Entry 2WYA (X-ray diffraction, 1.70 A resolution); this record covers chains B and C.

[Chain B (and C)]
Molecule: Hydroxymethylglutaryl-CoA synthase, mitochondrial
Source organism: Homo sapiens
Notes: EC 2.3.3.10; chain C of this document is another copy of the same molecule, construct and numbering; everything in this record applies to it too
UniProtKB: P54868 (HMCS2_HUMAN); residue numbers follow UniProt; this construct covers 51-508
Sequence (460 residues; row label = number of the first residue in the row):
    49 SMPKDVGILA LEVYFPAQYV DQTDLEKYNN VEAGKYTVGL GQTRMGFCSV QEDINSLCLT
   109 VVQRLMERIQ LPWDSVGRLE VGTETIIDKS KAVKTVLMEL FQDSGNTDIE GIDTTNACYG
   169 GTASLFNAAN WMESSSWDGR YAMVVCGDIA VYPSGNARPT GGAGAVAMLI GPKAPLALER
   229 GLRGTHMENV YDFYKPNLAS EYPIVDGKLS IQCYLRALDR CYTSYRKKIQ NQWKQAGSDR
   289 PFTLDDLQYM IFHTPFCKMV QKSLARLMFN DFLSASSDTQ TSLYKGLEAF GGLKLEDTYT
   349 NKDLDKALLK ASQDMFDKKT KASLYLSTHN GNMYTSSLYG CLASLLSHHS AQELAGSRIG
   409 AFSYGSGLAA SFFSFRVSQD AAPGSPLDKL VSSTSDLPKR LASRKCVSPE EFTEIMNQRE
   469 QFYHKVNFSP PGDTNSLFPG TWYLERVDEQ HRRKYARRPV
Small-molecule neighbours: 3-hydroxy-3-methylglutaryl-coenzyme A (HMG): E80, A81, G82, K83, V86, G87, L88, E132, A165, C166, Y200, N204, A205, T208, F241, V253, G255, S258, I259, Y262, H301, P303, F304, K306, M307, K310, N380, Y382, Y412, G413, S414
UniProt features mapped onto this chain:
  - active site: E132 (Proton donor/acceptor), C166 (Acyl-thioester intermediate), H301 (Proton donor/acceptor)
  - binding site ((3S)-3-hydroxy-3-methylglutaryl-CoA): E80, A81, C166, N204, T208, S258, H301, K310, N380, S414
  - modified residue: K52 (N6-succinyllysine), K83 (N6-acetyllysine), K221 (N6-succinyllysine), K243 (N6-acetyllysine), K256 (N6-acetyllysine), K306 (N6-acetyllysine), K310 (N6-acetyllysine), K333 (N6-succinyllysine), K342 (N6-acetyllysine), K350 (N6-acetyllysine), K354 (N6-acetyllysine), K358 (N6-acetyllysine), S433 (Phosphoserine), K437 (N6-acetyllysine), S440 (Phosphoserine), K447 (N6-acetyllysine), S456 (Phosphoserine), K473 (N6-acetyllysine), S477 (Phosphoserine)
  - natural variant: V54 (V54M: In HMGCS2D), R112 (R112W: In HMGCS2D), V144 (V144L: In HMGCS2D), Y167 (Y167C: In HMGCS2D), G168 (G168S: In HMGCS2D), G169 (G169D: In HMGCS2D), F174 (F174L: In HMGCS2D), W185 (W185R: In HMGCS2D), R188 (R188H: In HMGCS2D), G212 (G212R: In HMGCS2D), G232 (G232V: In HMGCS2D), L266 (L266S: In HMGCS2D), 8 further natural variant entries in UniProt

[Chain B / chain C interface]
Residue-residue contacts (160):
  M50(B) - S182(C)
  M50(B) - S183(C)
  R126(B) - N175(C)  hydrogen bond
  R126(B) - N178(C)
  E132(B) - K137(C)
  E132(B) - S138(C)
  I134(B) - K137(C)
  I134(B) - L246(C)
  I135(B) - P244(C)
  I135(B) - L246(C)
  D136(B) - Y242(C)
  D136(B) - K243(C)  hydrogen bond (side chain-backbone)
  D136(B) - P244(C)
  K137(B) - E132(C)
  K137(B) - I134(C)
  K137(B) - T163(C)
  K137(B) - K243(C)  hydrogen bond (backbone-backbone)
  K137(B) - N245(C)
  K137(B) - L246(C)  hydrogen bond (side chain-backbone)
  K137(B) - S248(C)  hydrogen bond (side chain-backbone)
  K137(B) - Y471(C)  hydrogen bond
  S138(B) - E132(C)
  S138(B) - N164(C)
  S138(B) - A165(C)  hydrogen bond (backbone-backbone)
  S138(B) - F241(C)
  S138(B) - Y242(C)
  S138(B) - K243(C)  hydrogen bond (side chain-backbone)
  K139(B) - N164(C)
  K139(B) - N237(C)  hydrogen bond
  K139(B) - V238(C)  hydrogen bond (side chain-backbone)
  K139(B) - Y239(C)
  K139(B) - G415(C)  hydrogen bond (side chain-backbone)
  A140(B) - T163(C)
  A140(B) - N164(C)  hydrogen bond (backbone-side chain)
  K142(B) - M235(C)  hydrogen bond
  T143(B) - N164(C)
  T143(B) - E236(C)
  T143(B) - N237(C)
  T143(B) - G415(C)  hydrogen bond (side chain-backbone)
  T143(B) - L416(C)
  V144(B) - N237(C)
  M146(B) - M235(C)
  M146(B) - E236(C)
  E147(B) - N237(C)  hydrogen bond
  Q150(B) - E236(C)
  Q150(B) - N237(C)  hydrogen bond (side chain-backbone)
  T155(B) - T233(C)
  T155(B) - H234(C)  hydrogen bond
  T155(B) - M235(C)  hydrogen bond (backbone-backbone)
  D156(B) - R231(C)
  D156(B) - T233(C)  hydrogen bond (side chain-backbone)
  D156(B) - S272(C)
  D156(B) - K276(C)  salt bridge
  I157(B) - T233(C)
  I157(B) - M235(C)
  E158(B) - N178(C)  hydrogen bond
  E158(B) - R231(C)  salt bridge
  G159(B) - M235(C)
  I160(B) - T162(C)
  I160(B) - T163(C)
  I160(B) - N164(C)
  I160(B) - Y167(C)  hydrophobic
  I160(B) - A171(C)  hydrophobic
  I160(B) - A417(C)  hydrophobic
  D161(B) - T162(C)  hydrogen bond (backbone-side chain)
  D161(B) - T163(C)  hydrogen bond (backbone-backbone)
  T162(B) - I160(C)
  T162(B) - D161(C)  hydrogen bond (side chain-backbone)
  T163(B) - K137(C)
  T163(B) - A140(C)
  T163(B) - I160(C)
  T163(B) - D161(C)  hydrogen bond (backbone-backbone)
  N164(B) - S138(C)
  N164(B) - K139(C)
  N164(B) - A140(C)  hydrogen bond (side chain-backbone)
  N164(B) - T143(C)
  N164(B) - I160(C)
  A165(B) - S138(C)  hydrogen bond (backbone-backbone)
  Y167(B) - I160(C)  hydrophobic
  A171(B) - I160(C)  hydrophobic
  N175(B) - R126(C)  hydrogen bond
  N175(B) - N175(C)
  N178(B) - R126(C)
  N178(B) - E158(C)  hydrogen bond
  N178(B) - N178(C)
  N178(B) - W179(C)
  N178(B) - S182(C)
  N178(B) - S184(C)
  W179(B) - N178(C)
  E181(B) - E181(C)
  E181(B) - S182(C)
  E181(B) - S183(C)  hydrogen bond
  S182(B) - M50(C)
  S182(B) - N178(C)
  S182(B) - E181(C)
  S183(B) - M50(C)
  S183(B) - E181(C)  hydrogen bond
  S183(B) - R228(C)
  S184(B) - N178(C)
  S184(B) - R231(C)  hydrogen bond
  R228(B) - S183(C)
  R231(B) - E158(C)  salt bridge
  R231(B) - S184(C)  hydrogen bond
  T233(B) - T155(C)
  T233(B) - D156(C)  hydrogen bond (backbone-side chain)
  T233(B) - I157(C)
  H234(B) - T155(C)  hydrogen bond
  M235(B) - K142(C)  hydrogen bond
  M235(B) - M146(C)
  M235(B) - T155(C)  hydrogen bond (backbone-backbone)
  M235(B) - I157(C)
  M235(B) - G159(C)
  E236(B) - T143(C)
  E236(B) - M146(C)
  E236(B) - Q150(C)
  N237(B) - K139(C)  hydrogen bond
  N237(B) - T143(C)
  N237(B) - V144(C)
  N237(B) - E147(C)  hydrogen bond
  N237(B) - Q150(C)  hydrogen bond (backbone-side chain)
  V238(B) - K139(C)  hydrogen bond (backbone-side chain)
  Y239(B) - K139(C)
  Y239(B) - R500(C)
  Y239(B) - R501(C)  hydrogen bond (side chain-backbone)
  F241(B) - S138(C)
  Y242(B) - D136(C)
  Y242(B) - S138(C)
  Y242(B) - Q498(C)  hydrogen bond (side chain-backbone)
  Y242(B) - R500(C)
  K243(B) - D136(C)  hydrogen bond (backbone-side chain)
  K243(B) - K137(C)  hydrogen bond (backbone-backbone)
  K243(B) - S138(C)  hydrogen bond (backbone-side chain)
  P244(B) - I135(C)
  P244(B) - D136(C)
  P244(B) - H499(C)
  N245(B) - K137(C)
  N245(B) - H499(C)  hydrogen bond
  L246(B) - I134(C)
  L246(B) - I135(C)
  L246(B) - K137(C)  hydrogen bond (backbone-side chain)
  L246(B) - L246(C)
  L246(B) - Y471(C)
  A247(B) - A247(C)  hydrophobic
  S248(B) - K137(C)  hydrogen bond (backbone-side chain)
  I252(B) - Q498(C)
  S272(B) - D156(C)
  K276(B) - D156(C)  salt bridge
  G415(B) - K139(C)  hydrogen bond (backbone-side chain)
  G415(B) - T143(C)  hydrogen bond (backbone-side chain)
  L416(B) - T143(C)
  A417(B) - I160(C)  hydrophobic
  Y471(B) - K137(C)  hydrogen bond
  Y471(B) - L246(C)
  Q498(B) - Y242(C)  hydrogen bond (backbone-side chain)
  Q498(B) - I252(C)
  H499(B) - P244(C)
  H499(B) - N245(C)  hydrogen bond
  R500(B) - Y239(C)
  R500(B) - Y242(C)
  R501(B) - Y239(C)  hydrogen bond (backbone-side chain)
Interface residues without a listed pair, chain B (69 interface residues in all): E128, G168, F174, G229, E249
Interface residues without a listed pair, chain C (69 interface residues in all): E128, G168, F174, G229, E249

[In short]
Chain B and chain C each contribute 69 residues to their interface, with 54 hydrogen bonds and 4 salt bridges.
Polar pairs include D156(B)-K276(C), E158(B)-R231(C) and R126(B)-N175(C). Bound to chain B:
3-hydroxy-3-methylglutaryl-coenzyme A. From UniProt: 3 active-site residues and 10
(3S)-3-hydroxy-3-methylglutaryl-CoA-binding residues on chain B.
Chain B and chain C are both Hydroxymethylglutaryl-CoA synthase, mitochondrial (Homo sapiens); the structure,
Crystal structure of human mitochondrial 3-hydroxy-3-methylglutaryl- coenzyme A synthase 2 (HMGCS2), was
determined by X-ray diffraction (same publication as 2P8U).
